1DZT - chains A and B; structure by X-ray diffraction, 2.20 A resolution.

[Chain A (and B)]
Protein: Dtdp-4-dehydrorhamnose 3\, 5-epimerase
From: Salmonella typhimurium
Notes: EC 5.1.3.13; chain B of this document is another copy of the same molecule, construct and numbering; everything in this record applies to it too
UniProt: P26394 (RFBC_SALTY); residues 1-183 here = UniProt positions 1-183
Sequence (183 residues; each row starts with the number of its first residue):
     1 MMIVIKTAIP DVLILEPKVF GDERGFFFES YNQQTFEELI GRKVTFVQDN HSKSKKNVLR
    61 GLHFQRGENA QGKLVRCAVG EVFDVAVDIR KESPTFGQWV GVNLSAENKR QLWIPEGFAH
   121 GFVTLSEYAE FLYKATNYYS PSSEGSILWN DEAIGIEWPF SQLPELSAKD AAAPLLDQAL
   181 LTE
Swiss-Prot annotation at these positions:
  - active site: His-63 (Proton acceptor), Tyr-133 (Proton donor)
  - binding site (substrate): Arg-24, Glu-29, Gln-48 to Asn-50, Arg-60, Lys-73, His-120, Glu-144, Lys-169
  - site: Tyr-139 (Participates in a stacking interaction with the thymidine ring of dTDP-4-oxo-6-deoxyglucose)
  - mutagenesis: His-63 (H63A: Loss of epimerase activity), Lys-73 (K73A: Reduces the epimerase activity by over 100-fold), Tyr-133 (Y133F: Reduces the epimerase activity by over 1000-fold)
Small-molecule neighbours:
  - 3'-O-acetylthymidine-5'-diphosphate (ATY): Phe-20, Phe-27, Glu-29
  - TPE (3'-O-acetylthymidine-(5' diphosphate phenyl ester)): Gln-48, Asn-50, Arg-60, Tyr-133, Tyr-139, Ser-167, Lys-169

[How chain A and chain B interact]
Residue-residue contacts (60; chain A residue first):
  Glu-23(A) / Lys-53(B)  hydrogen bond (backbone-side chain)
  Arg-24(A) / Lys-55(B)
  Arg-24(A) / Tyr-128(B)
  Gly-25(A) / Lys-53(B)
  Phe-26(A) / His-51(B)
  Phe-26(A) / Ser-52(B)
  Phe-26(A) / Lys-53(B)  hydrogen bond (backbone-backbone)
  Phe-26(A) / Glu-130(B)
  Phe-27(A) / Asn-50(B)
  Phe-27(A) / His-51(B)
  Phe-27(A) / Ser-52(B)
  Phe-28(A) / Asn-50(B)
  Phe-28(A) / His-51(B)  hydrogen bond (backbone-backbone)
  Glu-29(A) / Gln-48(B)  hydrogen bond
  Glu-29(A) / Asp-49(B)
  Glu-29(A) / Asn-50(B)
  Ser-30(A) / Asp-49(B)  hydrogen bond (backbone-backbone)
  Tyr-31(A) / Gln-48(B)
  Tyr-31(A) / Asp-49(B)  hydrogen bond (backbone-backbone)
  Asn-32(A) / Val-47(B)
  Asn-32(A) / Tyr-138(B)
  Gln-33(A) / Val-47(B)  hydrogen bond (backbone-backbone)
  Gln-33(A) / Tyr-138(B)
  Gln-34(A) / Tyr-138(B)  hydrogen bond (backbone-side chain)
  Val-47(A) / Asn-32(B)
  Val-47(A) / Gln-33(B)  hydrogen bond (backbone-backbone)
  Gln-48(A) / Glu-29(B)  hydrogen bond
  Gln-48(A) / Tyr-31(B)
  Asp-49(A) / Glu-29(B)
  Asp-49(A) / Ser-30(B)  hydrogen bond (backbone-backbone)
  Asp-49(A) / Tyr-31(B)  hydrogen bond (backbone-backbone)
  Asp-49(A) / Lys-134(B)  salt bridge
  Asn-50(A) / Phe-27(B)
  Asn-50(A) / Phe-28(B)
  Asn-50(A) / Glu-29(B)
  His-51(A) / Phe-26(B)
  His-51(A) / Phe-27(B)
  His-51(A) / Phe-28(B)  hydrogen bond (backbone-backbone)
  His-51(A) / Arg-76(B)  hydrogen bond
  Ser-52(A) / Phe-26(B)
  Ser-52(A) / Phe-27(B)
  Lys-53(A) / Arg-24(B)
  Lys-53(A) / Gly-25(B)
  Lys-53(A) / Phe-26(B)  hydrogen bond (backbone-backbone)
  Ser-54(A) / Arg-24(B)
  Lys-55(A) / Glu-23(B)
  Lys-55(A) / Arg-24(B)  hydrogen bond (backbone-backbone)
  Val-58(A) / Arg-24(B)
  Arg-60(A) / Arg-24(B)
  Arg-76(A) / His-51(B)  hydrogen bond
  Val-79(A) / Val-79(B)  hydrophobic
  Leu-132(A) / Arg-76(B)
  Leu-132(A) / Leu-132(B)  hydrophobic
  Tyr-133(A) / Phe-27(B)
  Lys-134(A) / Asp-49(B)  salt bridge
  Lys-134(A) / Lys-134(B)
  Tyr-138(A) / Asn-32(B)
  Tyr-138(A) / Gln-33(B)
  Tyr-138(A) / Gln-34(B)  hydrogen bond (side chain-backbone)
  Ser-167(A) / Arg-24(B)
Other interface residues (no listed pair), chain A (33 interface residues in all): Ala-78, Glu-130, Tyr-139
Other interface residues (no listed pair), chain B (29 interface residues in all): Ala-78, Tyr-139

[Summary]
The interface between chain A and chain B involves 33 residues on one side and 29 on the other; the contacts
include 18 hydrogen bonds and 2 salt bridges. Polar contacts include Asp-49(A)/Lys-134(B), Glu-23(A)/Lys-53(B)
and Glu-29(A)/Gln-48(B). Chain A binds compound TPE and 3'-O-acetylthymidine-5'-diphosphate.
Both chains are Dtdp-4-dehydrorhamnose 3\, 5-epimerase (Salmonella typhimurium). Entry 1DZT (Rmlc from
salmonella typhimurium) was determined by X-ray diffraction together with 1DZR from the same study.
